1SEU - chains B and A of the 4 polymer chains in the assembly; structure by X-ray diffraction, 3.00 A resolution.

== Chain B ==
Molecule: 10-nt DNA strand
Sequence (10 nucleotides; each row starts with the number of its first residue):
     1 AAAAAGACTT

== Chain A ==
Protein: DNA topoisomerase I
From: Homo sapiens
Notes: EC 5.99.1.2
UniProtKB: P11387 (TOP1_HUMAN); residues 174-765 here = UniProt positions 174-765
Amino-acid sequence (592 residues; row label = number of the first residue in the row):
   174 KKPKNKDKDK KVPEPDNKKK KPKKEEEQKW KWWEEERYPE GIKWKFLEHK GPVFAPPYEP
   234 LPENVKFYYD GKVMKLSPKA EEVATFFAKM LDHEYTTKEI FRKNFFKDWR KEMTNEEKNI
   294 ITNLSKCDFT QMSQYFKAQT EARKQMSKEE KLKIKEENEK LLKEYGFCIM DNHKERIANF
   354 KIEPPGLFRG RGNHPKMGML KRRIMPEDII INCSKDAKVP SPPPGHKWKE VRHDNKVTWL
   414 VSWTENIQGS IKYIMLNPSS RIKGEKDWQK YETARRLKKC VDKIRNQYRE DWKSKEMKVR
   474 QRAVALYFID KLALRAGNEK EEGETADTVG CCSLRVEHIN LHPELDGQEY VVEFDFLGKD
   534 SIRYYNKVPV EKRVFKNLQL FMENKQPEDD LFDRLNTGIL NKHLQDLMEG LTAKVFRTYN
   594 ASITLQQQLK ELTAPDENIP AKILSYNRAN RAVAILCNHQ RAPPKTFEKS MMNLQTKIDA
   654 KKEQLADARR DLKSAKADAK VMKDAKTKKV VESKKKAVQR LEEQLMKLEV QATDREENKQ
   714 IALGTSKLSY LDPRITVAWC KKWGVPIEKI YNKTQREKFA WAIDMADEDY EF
Unresolved in the structure: 174-200
Sequence notes: engineered mutation Ser722 (Asn in P11387); modified residue (723)
Modified residues: Tyr723 (o-phosphotyrosine; PTR)
Small-molecule neighbours: SA3 (2,10-dihydroxy-12-(beta-D-glucopyranosyl)-6,7,12,13-tetrahydroindolo[2,3-a]pyrrolo[3,4-c]carbazole-5,7-dione): Ala351, Asn352, Glu356, Arg364, Tyr426, Met428, Ser722
Curated features (UniProtKB/Swiss-Prot):
  - region (Interaction with DNA): Lys425, Tyr426, Arg488 to Lys493, Thr585 to Lys587
  - active site: Tyr723 (O-(3'-phospho-DNA)-tyrosine intermediate)
  - site (Interaction with DNA): Arg316, Arg364, Trp412, Lys443, Thr501, Lys532, Asn574, His632, Lys650
  - modified residue: Lys280 (N6-acetyllysine), Ser506 (Phosphoserine)
  - cross-link (Glycyl lysine isopeptide (Lys-Gly)): Lys204 (interchain with G-Cter in SUMO2), Lys336 (interchain with G-Cter in SUMO2), Lys549 (interchain with G-Cter in SUMO2), Lys642 (interchain with G-Cter in SUMO2), Lys700 (interchain with G-Cter in SUMO2), Lys712 (interchain with G-Cter in SUMO2)
  - natural variant: Lys326 (K326R: In breast cancer), Met370 (M370T: In CPT-resistant leukemia), Asp533 (D533G: In CPT-resistant leukemia), Ser722 (N722S: In CPT-resistant leukemia; this construct carries the variant), Thr729 (T729A: In CPT-resistant lung cancer)
  - mutagenesis: Lys532 (K532A: Almost abolishes enzyme activity; K532R: Strongly reduced enzyme activity), Tyr723 (Y723F: No change in CPT-induced clearing from nuclei)

== Interface between chain B and chain A ==
Contacting residue pairs (22):
  DA4(B) with Glu494(A), phosphate contact
  DG6(B) with Ile424(A), phosphate contact; Tyr426(A), sugar contact
  DA7(B) with Val410(A), phosphate contact; Trp412(A), hydrogen bond to the phosphate; Tyr426(A), hydrogen bond to the phosphate
  DC8(B) with Lys216(A), salt bridge to the phosphate; Val410(A), phosphate contact; Thr411(A), hydrogen bond to the phosphate; Trp412(A), phosphate contact; Tyr426(A), base contact; Met428(A), phosphate contact; Lys436(A), sugar contact; Lys439(A), phosphate contact
  DT9(B) with Lys436(A), salt bridge to the phosphate; Lys439(A), phosphate contact; Lys587(A), hydrogen bond to the phosphate
  DT10(B) with Lys443(A), salt bridge to the phosphate; Lys532(A), hydrogen bond to the base; Lys587(A), salt bridge to the phosphate; Ser722(A), phosphate contact; Tyr723(A), covalent bond
Other interface residues (no listed pair), chain A (17 interface residues in all): Arg405, Thr718

== Summary ==
6 residues of chain B and 17 residues of chain A are in contact, with 1 covalent bond, 5 hydrogen bonds and 4
salt bridges. Polar pairs include DT10(B)-Lys532(A), DA7(B)-Trp412(A) and DA7(B)-Tyr426(A). Ligands of chain
A: compound SA3.
Here chain B is a 10-nt DNA strand and chain A is DNA topoisomerase I (Homo sapiens). Entry 1SEU (Human DNA
Topoisomerase I (70 Kda) In Complex With The Indolocarbazole SA315F and Covalent Complex With ...) was
determined by X-ray diffraction (same publication as 1T8I and 1SC7).
